Entry 4FQK (X-ray diffraction, 5.65 A resolution (low resolution: residue-level contacts below are approximate; hydrogen-bond / salt-bridge calls are withheld)); this record covers chains A and B of the 4 polymer chains in the assembly.

# Chain A
Molecule: Hemagglutinin HA1
Source organism: Influenza B virus
UniProtKB: C0LT38 (C0LT38_9INFB); the construct lacks a stretch of the UniProt sequence, so the offset changes along the chain: 1-163 = UniProt 16-178; 164-344 = UniProt 182-362
Sequence (347 residues; row label = number of the first residue in the row; a row labelled like 163A-163C holds insertion residues (163A, then the next letters in order)):
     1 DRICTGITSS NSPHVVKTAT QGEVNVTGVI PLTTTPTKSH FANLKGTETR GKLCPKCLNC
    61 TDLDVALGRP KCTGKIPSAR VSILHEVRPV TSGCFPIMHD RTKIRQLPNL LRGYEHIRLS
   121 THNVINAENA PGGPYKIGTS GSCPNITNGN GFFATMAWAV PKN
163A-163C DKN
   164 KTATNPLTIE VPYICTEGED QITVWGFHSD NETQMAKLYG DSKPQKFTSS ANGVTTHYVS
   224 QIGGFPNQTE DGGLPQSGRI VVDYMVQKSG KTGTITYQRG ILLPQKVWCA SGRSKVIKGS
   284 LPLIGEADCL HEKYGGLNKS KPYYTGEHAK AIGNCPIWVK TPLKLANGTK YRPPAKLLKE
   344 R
Disordered / not traced: 7-9, 27, 339-344
Cystine bridges: Cys54-Cys57, Cys60-Cys72, Cys94-Cys143, Cys178-Cys272, Cys292-Cys318
Glycans and other covalent adducts: N-acetylglucosamine (NAG) linked to Asn145, Asn194, Asn230, Asn301, Asn330

# Chain B
Molecule: Hemagglutinin HA2
Source organism: Influenza B virus
UniProtKB: C0LT38 (C0LT38_9INFB); residues 348-523 here correspond to UniProt positions 363-538 (UniProt number = residue number + 15)
Sequence (179 residues; row label = number of the first residue in the row):
   348 GFFGAIAGFL EGGWEGMIAG WHGYTSHGAH GVAVAADLKS TQEAINKITK NLNSLSELEV
   408 KNLQRLSGAM DELHNEILEL DEKVDDLRAD TISSQIELAV LLSNEGIINS EDEHLLALER
   468 KLKKMLGPSA VEIGNGCFET KHKCNQTCLD RIAAGTFDAG EFSLPTFDSL NITAASSGR
Disordered / not traced: 348-368, 392-394, 459-462, 515-526
Construct notes: linker (524-526)
Cystine bridges: Cys491-Cys495

# Chain A / chain B interface
Disulfides between the chains: Cys4(A)-Cys484(B)
Residue-residue contacts - 81 pairs, chain A then chain B:
  Asp1(A) - His374(B)
  Asp1(A) - Gly375(B)
  Asp1(A) - His377(B)
  Asp1(A) - Glu486(B)
  Asp1(A) - Thr487(B)
  Asp1(A) - His489(B)
  Asp1(A) - Lys490(B)
  Arg2(A) - Ser373(B)
  Arg2(A) - His374(B)
  Arg2(A) - Ile480(B)
  Arg2(A) - Phe485(B)
  Arg2(A) - Glu486(B)
  Ile3(A) - Thr372(B)
  Ile3(A) - Leu469(B)
  Ile3(A) - Cys484(B)
  Ile3(A) - Phe485(B)
  Cys4(A) - Tyr371(B)
  Cys4(A) - Thr372(B)
  Cys4(A) - Gly483(B)
  Cys4(A) - Cys484(B)  disulfide
  Thr5(A) - Gly370(B)
  Thr5(A) - Gly483(B)
  Gly6(A) - His369(B)
  Gly6(A) - Gly370(B)
  Val16(A) - Asn451(B)
  Lys17(A) - Leu448(B)
  Lys17(A) - Asn451(B)
  Thr18(A) - Leu448(B)
  Thr18(A) - Asn451(B)
  Thr18(A) - Glu452(B)
  Ala19(A) - Leu448(B)
  Thr20(A) - Glu452(B)
  Ile30(A) - Ile395(B)
  Ile30(A) - Leu399(B)
  Leu32(A) - Val447(B)
  Val87(A) - Asp418(B)
  Arg88(A) - Glu419(B)
  Gln106(A) - Met417(B)
  Gly113(A) - Ser414(B)
  Ser277(A) - Ser414(B)
  Lys278(A) - Gln411(B)
  Val279(A) - Gln411(B)
  Val279(A) - Arg412(B)
  Lys281(A) - Arg412(B)
  Glu295(A) - Arg412(B)
  Lys302(A) - Ser403(B)
  Tyr306(A) - Leu402(B)
  Tyr306(A) - Ile443(B)
  His311(A) - Leu410(B)
  His311(A) - Ala436(B)
  Lys313(A) - Leu410(B)
  Lys313(A) - Gln411(B)
  Lys313(A) - Arg412(B)
  Lys313(A) - Asp428(B)
  Lys313(A) - Asp432(B)
  Ala314(A) - Asn409(B)
  Ala314(A) - Leu410(B)
  Ile315(A) - Gln411(B)
  Ile320(A) - Leu405(B)
  Ile320(A) - Val407(B)
  Ile320(A) - Ile443(B)
  Trp321(A) - Ala436(B)
  Trp321(A) - Ser440(B)
  Val322(A) - Ser440(B)
  Lys323(A) - Asp437(B)
  Lys323(A) - Ser440(B)
  Lys323(A) - Ser441(B)
  Lys323(A) - Glu444(B)
  Thr324(A) - Glu444(B)
  Leu326(A) - Glu444(B)
  Lys327(A) - Val447(B)
  Lys327(A) - Asn451(B)
  Leu328(A) - Asn451(B)
  Leu328(A) - Ile454(B)
  Ala329(A) - Asn451(B)
  Ala329(A) - Ile454(B)
  Asn330(A) - Ile395(B)
  Gly331(A) - Ile455(B)
  Gly331(A) - Glu458(B)
  Thr332(A) - Glu458(B)
  Lys333(A) - Glu458(B)
Also at the interface, not in a pair above, chain A (50 interface residues in all): Gln21, Val24, Val26, Lys103, Leu110, Arg276, Ile280, Pro305, Gly316
Also at the interface, not in a pair above, chain B (55 interface residues in all): Asn398, Leu420, Ile439, Leu449, Ser450, Asn456, Glu466, Asn482, Cys491

# In short
50 residues of chain A and 55 residues of chain B are in contact; the contacts include 1 disulfide bond.
N-acetylglucosamine is covalently linked to Asn145(A), Asn194(A), Asn230(A), Asn301(A) and Asn330(A).
Chain A is Hemagglutinin HA1 and chain B is Hemagglutinin HA2, both from Influenza B virus; the structure,
Influenza B/Brisbane/60/2008 hemagglutinin Fab CR8059 complex, was determined by X-ray diffraction (same
publication as 4FQH, 4FQI, 4FQJ, 4FQM, 4FQV and 4FQY).
